PDB entry 6XZR | electron microscopy, 3.30 A resolution | chains EP1 and FP1 of the 8 polymer chains in the assembly

Chain EP1:
Name: RNA-directed RNA polymerase catalytic subunit
From: Influenza C virus (strain C/Johannesburg/1/1966)
Notes: EC 2.7.7.48
Reference sequence: Q9IMP4 (RDRP_INCJH); residues 1-754 here = UniProt positions 1-754
Sequence (754 residues; each row starts with the number of its first residue):
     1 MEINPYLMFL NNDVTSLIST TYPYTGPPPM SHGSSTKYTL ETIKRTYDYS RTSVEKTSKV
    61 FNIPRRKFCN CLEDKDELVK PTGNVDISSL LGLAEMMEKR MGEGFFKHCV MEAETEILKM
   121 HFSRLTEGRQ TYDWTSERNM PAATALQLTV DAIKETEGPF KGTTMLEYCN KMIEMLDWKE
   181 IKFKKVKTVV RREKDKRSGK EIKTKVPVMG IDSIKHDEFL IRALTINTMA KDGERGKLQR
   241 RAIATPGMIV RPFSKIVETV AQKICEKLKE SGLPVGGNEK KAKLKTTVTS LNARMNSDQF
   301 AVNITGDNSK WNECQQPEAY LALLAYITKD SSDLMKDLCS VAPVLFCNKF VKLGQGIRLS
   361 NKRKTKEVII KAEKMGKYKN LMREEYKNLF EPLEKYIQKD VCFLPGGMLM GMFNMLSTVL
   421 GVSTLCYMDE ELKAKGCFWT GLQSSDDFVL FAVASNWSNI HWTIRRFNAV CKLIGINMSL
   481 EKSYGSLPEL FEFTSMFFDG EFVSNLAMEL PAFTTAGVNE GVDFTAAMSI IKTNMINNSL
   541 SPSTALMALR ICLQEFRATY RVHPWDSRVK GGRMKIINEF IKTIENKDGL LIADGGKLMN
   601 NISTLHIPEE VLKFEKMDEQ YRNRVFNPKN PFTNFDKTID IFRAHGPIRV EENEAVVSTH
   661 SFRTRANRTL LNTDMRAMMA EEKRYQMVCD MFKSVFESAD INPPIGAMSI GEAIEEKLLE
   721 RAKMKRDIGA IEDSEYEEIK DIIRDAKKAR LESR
Not modelled in the structure: 185-210, 633-654, 664-754
Swiss-Prot annotation at these positions:
  - region: Arg251 to Glu258 (Promoter-binding site)
  - motif (Nuclear localization signal): Val189 to Arg197, Lys205 to Glu218

Chain FP1:
Name: Polymerase basic protein 2
From: Influenza C virus (strain C/Johannesburg/1/1966)
Reference sequence: Q9IMP3 (PB2_INCJH); residue numbers follow UniProt; this construct covers 1-774
Sequence (920 residues; each row starts with the number of its first residue):
     1 MSLLLTIAKE YKRLCQDAKA AQMMTVGTVS NYTTFKKWTT SRKEKNPSLR MRWAMSSKFP
    61 IIANKRMLEE AQIPKEHNNV ALWEDTEDVS KRDHVLASAS CINYWNFCGP CVNNSEVIKE
   121 VYKSRFGRLE RRKEIMWKEL RFTLVDRQRR RVDTQPVEQR LRTGEIKDLQ MWTLFEDEAP
   181 LASKFILDNY GLVKEMRSKF ANKPLNKEVV AHMLEKQFNP ESRFLPVFGA IRPERMELIH
   241 ALGGETWIQE ANTAGISNVD QRKNDIRAVC RKVCLAANAS IMNAKSKLVE YIKSTSMRIG
   301 ETERKLEELI LETDDVSPEV TLCKSALGGQ LGKTLSFGPM LLKKISGSGV KVKDTVYIQG
   361 VRAVQFEYWS EQEEFYGEYK SATALFSRKE RSLEWITIGG GINEDRKRLL AMCMIFCRDG
   421 DYFKDAPATI TMADLSTKLG REIPYQYVMM NWIQKSEDNL EALLYSRGIV ETNPGKMGSS
   481 MGIDGSKRAI KSLRAVTIQS GKIDMPESKE KIHLELSDNL EAFDSSGRIV ATILDLPSDK
   541 KVTFQDVSFQ HPDLAVLRDE KTAITKGYEA LIKRLGTGDN DIPSLIAKKD YLSLYNLPEV
   601 KLMAPLIRPN RKGVYSRVAR KLVSTQVTTG HYSLHELIKV LPFTYFAPKQ GMFEGRLFFS
   661 NDSFVEPGVN NNVFSWSKAD SSKIYCHGIA IRVPLVVGDE HMDTSLALLE GFSVCENDPR
   721 APMVTRQDLI DVGFGQKVRL FVGQGSVRTF KRTASQRAAS SDVNKNVKKI KMSNENLYFQ
   781 GELKTAALAQ HDEAVDNKFN KEQQNAFYEI LHLPNLNEEQ RNAFIQSLKD DPSQSANLLA
   841 EAKKLNDAQA PKVDNKFNKE QQNAFYEILH LPNLNEEQRN AFIQSLKADP SQSANLLAEA
   901 KKLNGAQAPK VDANSAGKST
Not modelled in the structure: 1-57, 84-94, 147-232, 754-920
Sequence notes: expression tag (775-920)

Chain EP1 / chain FP1 interface:
Contacting residue pairs (83; chain EP1 residue first):
  Asn11(EP1) with Glu457(FP1)
  Met295(EP1) with Arg488(FP1), hydrogen bond
  Asn296(EP1) with Arg488(FP1)
  Ser297(EP1) with Met477(FP1); Gly478(FP1)
  Gln299(EP1) with Arg488(FP1), hydrogen bond (backbone-side chain)
  Gly500(EP1) with Asn403(FP1)
  Glu501(EP1) with Ile402(FP1); Asn403(FP1)
  Lys532(EP1) with His240(FP1)
  Met535(EP1) with His240(FP1)
  Ile536(EP1) with His240(FP1)
  Pro542(EP1) with Trp247(FP1)
  Arg573(EP1) with Ala99(FP1), hydrogen bond (side chain-backbone); Ser100(FP1); Asn103(FP1), hydrogen bond
  Ile576(EP1) with Val80(FP1), hydrophobic; Ser100(FP1); Asn103(FP1); Tyr104(FP1)
  Ile577(EP1) with Asn103(FP1)
  Glu579(EP1) with His77(FP1), salt bridge; Asn78(FP1)
  Phe580(EP1) with Tyr104(FP1), hydrophobic; Phe107(FP1), hydrophobic; Cys108(FP1), hydrophobic
  Ala593(EP1) with Asn103(FP1)
  Asp594(EP1) with Asn103(FP1), hydrogen bond
  Ile602(EP1) with His240(FP1); Ala241(FP1), hydrophobic
  Ser603(EP1) with Arg132(FP1), hydrogen bond; Trp137(FP1)
  Thr604(EP1) with Arg132(FP1)
  Leu605(EP1) with His240(FP1)
  His606(EP1) with Arg125(FP1); Leu238(FP1)
  Pro608(EP1) with Arg125(FP1)
  Val611(EP1) with Phe126(FP1), hydrophobic; Leu129(FP1)
  Phe614(EP1) with Ser115(FP1); Lys119(FP1); Phe126(FP1), hydrophobic
  Tyr621(EP1) with Asn106(FP1)
  Asn623(EP1) with Cys111(FP1); Val112(FP1)
  Arg624(EP1) with Trp105(FP1); Asn106(FP1); Phe107(FP1), hydrogen bond (side chain-backbone); Cys108(FP1); Gly109(FP1), hydrogen bond (side chain-backbone); Pro110(FP1); Cys111(FP1)
  Val625(EP1) with Asn106(FP1)
  Phe626(EP1) with Val112(FP1); Asn114(FP1), hydrogen bond (backbone-side chain); Ile118(FP1), hydrophobic
  Asn627(EP1) with Trp105(FP1); Pro110(FP1); Val112(FP1)
  Pro628(EP1) with Asn114(FP1)
  Lys629(EP1) with Met67(FP1); Glu70(FP1); Trp105(FP1)
  Asn630(EP1) with Met67(FP1); Trp105(FP1)
  Pro631(EP1) with Ala63(FP1); Asn64(FP1), hydrogen bond (backbone-side chain); Met67(FP1), hydrophobic; Trp105(FP1)
  Phe632(EP1) with Ile62(FP1); Ala63(FP1), hydrophobic; Cys101(FP1), hydrophobic
  Ala655(EP1) with Tyr122(FP1), hydrogen bond (backbone-side chain); Arg125(FP1)
  Val656(EP1) with Tyr122(FP1)
  Val657(EP1) with Tyr122(FP1), hydrogen bond (backbone-side chain)
  Thr659(EP1) with Ile102(FP1); Asn106(FP1)
  His660(EP1) with Ile102(FP1); Asn106(FP1)
  Phe662(EP1) with Ile61(FP1), hydrophobic; Ile102(FP1), hydrophobic
  Arg663(EP1) with Ile62(FP1)
Also at the interface, not in a pair above, chain EP1 (55 interface residues in all): Asp298, Phe300, Glu489, Arg568, Gly572, Ile584, Ile607, Leu612, Glu615, Glu619, Ser661
Also at the interface, not in a pair above, chain FP1 (50 interface residues in all): Asn113, Arg128, Glu237, Asp458, Gly475, Ser486, Gly745

In short:
The interface between chain EP1 and chain FP1 involves 55 residues on one side and 50 on the other, with 12
hydrogen bonds and 1 salt bridge. Among the polar pairs are Glu579(EP1)-His77(FP1), Met295(EP1)-Arg488(FP1)
and Gln299(EP1)-Arg488(FP1).
Here chain EP1 is RNA-directed RNA polymerase catalytic subunit and chain FP1 is Polymerase basic protein 2,
both from Influenza C virus (strain C/Johannesburg/1/1966). Entry 6XZR (Influenza C virus polymerase in
complex with chicken ANP32A - Subclass 1) was determined by electron microscopy, deposited together with 6XZD,
6XZG, 6XZP, 6XZQ and 6Y0C.
